6Z2L - chains A and B of the 3 polymer chains in the assembly; structure by X-ray diffraction, 1.95 A resolution.

Chain A:
Protein: Surface protein P113
From: Plasmodium falciparum 3D7
UniProt: Q8ILP3 (P113_PLAF7); residues 1-197 here correspond to UniProt positions 23-219 (UniProt number = residue number + 22)
Sequence (197 residues; numbered 1 to 197; the number before each row is that of its first residue):
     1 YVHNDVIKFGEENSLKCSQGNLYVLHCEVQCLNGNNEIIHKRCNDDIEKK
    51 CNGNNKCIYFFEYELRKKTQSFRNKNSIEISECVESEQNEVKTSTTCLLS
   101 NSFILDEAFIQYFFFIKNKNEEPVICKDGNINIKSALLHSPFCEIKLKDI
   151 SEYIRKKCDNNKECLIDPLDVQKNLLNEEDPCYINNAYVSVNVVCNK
Construct notes: conflict A187 (Ser209 in Q8ILP3)
Modified residues: K117, K119, K148, K157 (N-dimethyl-lysine; MLY)
Disulfides: C17-C97, C27-C43, C31-C83, C51-C57, C126-C195, C143-C182, C158-C164
UniProt features mapped onto this chain:
  - glycosylation: N185 (N-linked (GlcNAc...) asparagine)
Reported in the primary citation:
  - mutagenesis - E144R: abolished binding to P3.2
  - mutagenesis - E144R: unchanged binding to RH5
  - mutagenesis - D106K/E107K: unchanged binding to P3.2
  - mutagenesis - D106K/E107K: decreased binding to RH5

Chain B:
Protein: FAb fragment - VL chain
From: Mus musculus
Notes: antibody fragment or engineered binder
Sequence (224 residues; row label = number of the first residue in the row):
     1 LLLCFQGTRCDIQMTQTTSSLSASLGDRVTISCRASQDISNYLNWYQQKP
    51 DGTVKLLIYYTSRLHSGVSSRFSGSGSGTDYSLTIKNLEQEDIATYFCQQ
   101 VNALPPTFGGGTKLEIKRADAAPTVSIFPPSSEQLTSGGASVVCFLNNFY
   151 PKDINVKWKIDGSERQNGVLNSWTDQDSKDSTYSMSSTLTLTKDEYERHN
   201 SYTCEATHKTSTSPIVKSFNRNEC
Not modelled in the structure: 1-10, 224
Disulfides: C33-C98, C144-C204

How chain A and chain B interact:
Contacting residue pairs (5; chain A residue first):
  Q30(A) with R63(B), hydrogen bond
  I38(A) with R63(B)
  Q88(A) with S62(B), hydrogen bond (side chain-backbone); R63(B), hydrogen bond (backbone-side chain)
  E90(A) with Y60(B), hydrogen bond
Also at the interface, not in a pair above, chain A (5 interface residues in all): K92
Also at the interface, not in a pair above, chain B (5 interface residues in all): Y42, Y59

Summary:
The chain A/chain B interface involves 5 residues from each chain, with 4 hydrogen bonds. Among the polar
pairs are Q30(A)-R63(B), Q88(A)-S62(B) and Q88(A)-R63(B). The paper reports that E144R of chain A abolishes
binding to P3.2; D106K/E107K of chain A reduce binding to RH5.
Here chain A is Surface protein P113 (Plasmodium falciparum 3D7) and chain B is FAb fragment - VL chain (Mus
musculus). Entry 6Z2L (Structure of Plasmodium falciparum P113 bound to antibody P3.2) was determined by X-ray
diffraction.
